PDB entry 8WOF | electron microscopy, 3.30 A resolution | chains S and T of the 13 polymer chains in the assembly

# Chain S (and T)
Name: SIR2-like domain-containing protein
Organism: Paenibacillus sp. 453mf
Notes: chain T of this document is another copy of the same molecule, construct and numbering; everything in this record applies to it too
Reference sequence: A0A1I6T0R8 (A0A1I6T0R8_9BACL); residues 1-381 here = UniProt positions 1-381
Sequence (381 residues; each row starts with the number of its first residue):
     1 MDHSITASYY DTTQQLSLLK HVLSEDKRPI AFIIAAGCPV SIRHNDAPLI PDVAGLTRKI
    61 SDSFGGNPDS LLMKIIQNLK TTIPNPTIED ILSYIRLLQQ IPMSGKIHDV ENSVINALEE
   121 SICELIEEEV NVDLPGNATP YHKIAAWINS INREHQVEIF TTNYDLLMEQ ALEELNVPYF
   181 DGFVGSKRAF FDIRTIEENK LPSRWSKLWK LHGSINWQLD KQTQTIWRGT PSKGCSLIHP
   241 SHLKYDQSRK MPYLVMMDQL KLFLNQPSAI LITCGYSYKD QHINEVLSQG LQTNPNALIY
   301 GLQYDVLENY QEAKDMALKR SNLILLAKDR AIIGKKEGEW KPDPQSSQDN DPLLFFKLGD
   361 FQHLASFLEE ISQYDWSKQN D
Not modelled in the structure: 1-10, 64-71, 342-356, 374-381 (chain T: 1-7, 65-67, 246-250, 343-353, 374-381)

# How chain S and chain T interact
Pairs across the interface - 13 pairs, chain S then chain T:
  N78(S) - P102(T)
  T81(S) - P102(T)
  T82(S) - P102(T)
  L97(S) - L97(T)  hydrophobic
  I101(S) - Y94(T)
  Y245(S) - E285(T)
  D246(S) - E285(T)  hydrogen bond (backbone-side chain)
  Q247(S) - E285(T)  hydrogen bond (backbone-side chain)
  S248(S) - Q289(T)
  K261(S) - E197(T)  salt bridge
  Q292(S) - R194(T)
  T293(S) - R194(T)
  T293(S) - E197(T)
Also at the interface, not in a pair above, chain S (17 interface residues in all): L79, Y94, P102, K244, Q281
Also at the interface, not in a pair above, chain T (12 interface residues in all): T82, I101, M103, Y245, H282

# Overview
The interface between chain S and chain T involves 17 residues on one side and 12 on the other, with 2
hydrogen bonds and 1 salt bridge. Polar pairs include K261(S)-E197(T), D246(S)-E285(T) and Q247(S)-E285(T).
Chain S and chain T are both SIR2-like domain-containing protein (Paenibacillus sp. 453mf); the structure,
Cryo-EM structure of SIR2/HerA complex, was determined by electron microscopy.
